8EVD - chains A and C of the 4 polymer chains in the assembly; structure by X-ray diffraction, 2.00 A resolution.

[Chain A]
Protein: Nanobody VHH101
From: Vicugna pacos
Notes: antibody fragment or engineered binder
Amino-acid sequence (152 residues; numbered 1 to 152; the number before each row is that of its first residue):
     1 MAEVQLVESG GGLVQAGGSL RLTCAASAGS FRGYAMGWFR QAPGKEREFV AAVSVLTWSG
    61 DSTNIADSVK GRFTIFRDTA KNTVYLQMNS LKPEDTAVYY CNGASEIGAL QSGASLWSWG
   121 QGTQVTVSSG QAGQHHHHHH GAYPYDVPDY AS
Not modelled in the structure: 1-3, 129-152
Cystine bridges: Cys24-Cys101

[Chain C]
Protein: CFTR inhibitory factor
From: Pseudomonas aeruginosa PA14
UniProtKB: A0A0M3KL26 (A0A0M3KL26_PSEAB); residues 25-325 here correspond to UniProt positions 1-301 (UniProt number = residue number - 24)
Amino-acid sequence (301 residues; row label = number of the first residue in the row):
    25 AEEFPVPNGF ESAYREVDGV KLHYVKGGQG PLVMLVHGFG QTWYEWHQLM PELAKRFTVI
    85 APDLPGLGQS EPPKTGYSGE QVAVYLHKLA RQFSPDRPFD LVAHDIGIWN TYPMVVKNQA
   145 DIARLVYMEA PIPDARIYRF PAFTAQGESL VWHFSFFAAD DRLAETLIAG KERFFLEHFI
   205 KSHASNTEVF SERLLDLYAR SYAKPHSLNA SFEYYRALNE SVRQNAELAK TRLQMPTMTL
   265 AGGGHGGMGT FQLEQMKAYA EDVEGHVLPG CGHWLPEECA APMNRLVIDF LSRGRHHHHH
   325 H
Not modelled in the structure: 25, 320-325
Cystine bridges: Cys295-Cys303

[Interface between chain A and chain C]
Pairs across the interface (45; chain A residue first):
  Arg32(A) with Lys205(C), hydrogen bond (side chain-backbone); Ser206(C); Ala208(C), hydrogen bond (side chain-backbone); Ser209(C); Thr211(C); His269(C)
  Gly33(A) with Ser209(C); Gly267(C); Gly268(C); Gly294(C)
  Tyr34(A) with Pro293(C); Gly294(C)
  Val53(A) with Gln170(C)
  Ser54(A) with Gln170(C), hydrogen bond (backbone-side chain)
  Val55(A) with Gln170(C); Gly267(C); Gly268(C); His269(C)
  Leu56(A) with Thr168(C); Gln170(C); Glu172(C); Leu174(C); His269(C); Gly270(C), hydrogen bond (backbone-backbone)
  Thr57(A) with Leu174(C); Gly271(C)
  Trp58(A) with Asp129(C); Phe164(C); Pro165(C); Leu174(C); Val175(C); Phe178(C), hydrophobic; His207(C); Gly270(C), hydrogen bond (side chain-backbone); Gly271(C), hydrogen bond (backbone-backbone); Met272(C), hydrophobic; His297(C)
  Ser59(A) with Phe164(C); Pro165(C); Phe275(C)
  Gly60(A) with Pro165(C)
  Asp61(A) with Gln170(C), hydrogen bond
  Arg77(A) with Gln170(C)
  Thr79(A) with Gln170(C); His269(C)
Interface residues without a listed pair, chain C (28 interface residues in all): Pro155, Ala169, Ser173

[Summary]
14 residues of chain A face 28 of chain C across their interface; the contacts include 7 hydrogen bonds. Polar
contacts include Arg32(A)-Lys205(C), Arg32(A)-Ala208(C) and Ser54(A)-Gln170(C).
Chain A is Nanobody VHH101 (Vicugna pacos) and chain C is CFTR inhibitory factor (Pseudomonas aeruginosa
PA14); the structure, Crystal Structure of Nanobody VHH101 Bound to Its Antigen PA14 Cif, was determined by
X-ray diffraction.
